6BYJ - chains D and P of the 4 polymer chains in the assembly; structure by X-ray diffraction, 2.90 A resolution.

[Chain D]
Molecule: 14-3-3 protein gamma
Organism: Homo sapiens
UniProt: P61981 (1433G_HUMAN); residue numbers follow UniProt; this construct covers 2-241
Sequence (240 residues; numbered 2 to 241; the number before each row is that of its first residue):
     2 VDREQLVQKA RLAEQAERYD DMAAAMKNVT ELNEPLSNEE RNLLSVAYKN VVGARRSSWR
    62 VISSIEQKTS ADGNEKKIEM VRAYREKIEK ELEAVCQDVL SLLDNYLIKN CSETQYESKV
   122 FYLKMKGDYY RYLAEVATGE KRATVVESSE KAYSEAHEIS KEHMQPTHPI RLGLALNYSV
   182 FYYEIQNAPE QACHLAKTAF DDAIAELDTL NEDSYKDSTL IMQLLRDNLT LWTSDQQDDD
Not modelled in the structure: 240-241
Ligand contacts: N-acetylglucosamine (NAG; 2-acetamido-2-deoxy-beta-D-glucopyranose): Lys50, Arg57, Asp129, Arg132, Tyr133, Glu136, Asn178, Val181, Glu185
Swiss-Prot annotation at these positions:
  - site (Interaction with phosphoserine on interacting protein): Arg57, Arg132
  - modified residue: Val2 (N-acetylvaline), Ser71 (Phosphoserine), Tyr133 (Phosphotyrosine), Thr145 (Phosphothreonine), Ser215 (Phosphoserine), Thr234 (Phosphothreonine), Ser235 (Phosphoserine)
What the authors report for this chain:
  - mutagenesis - R57E, R132E, Y133E: unchanged binding to glycopeptides
  - mutagenesis - N178Y, V181W: abolished binding to O-GlcNAcylated ligands
  - binding site for N-acetylglucosamine: Asp129, Asn178, Glu185
  - mutagenesis - R57E: unchanged binding to GlcNDAz crosslinking
  - mutagenesis - R57E, R132E, Y133E: unchanged binding to TSTTATPPVSQASSTTTSTW O-GlcNac peptide (chain P)
  - mutagenesis - R57E: unchanged binding to endogenous OGT substrates

[Chain P]
Molecule: TSTTATPPVSQASSTTTSTW O-GlcNac peptide
Sequence (20 residues; row label = number of the first residue in the row):
   496 TSTTATPPVS QASSTTTSTW
Not modelled in the structure: 496-501, 509-515
Covalently attached groups: N-acetylglucosamine (NAG) linked to Ser505

[How chain D and chain P interact]
Contacting residue pairs - 17 pairs, chain D then chain P:
  Asn43(D) - Ser508(P)
  Ser46(D) - Ala507(P)
  Arg61(D) - Pro502(P)
  Lys125(D) - Gln506(P)
  Leu177(D) - Val504(P)
  Leu177(D) - Ser505(P)
  Leu177(D) - Gln506(P)
  Asn178(D) - Ser505(P)
  Asn178(D) - Gln506(P)  hydrogen bond (side chain-backbone)
  Val181(D) - Pro503(P)  hydrophobic
  Val181(D) - Val504(P)
  Glu185(D) - Pro503(P)
  Ile222(D) - Gln506(P)
  Leu225(D) - Val504(P)  hydrophobic
  Leu225(D) - Ser505(P)
  Asn229(D) - Pro503(P)
  Asn229(D) - Val504(P)  hydrogen bond (side chain-backbone)
Interface residues without a listed pair, chain D (14 interface residues in all): Val47, Asp218, Trp233

[Summary]
14 residues of chain D and 7 residues of chain P are in contact, with 2 hydrogen bonds. Polar pairs include
Asn178(D)-Gln506(P) and Asn229(D)-Val504(P). The paper reports a binding site for N-acetylglucosamine at
Asp129(D), Asn178(D) and Glu185(D); N178Y and V181W of chain D abolish binding to O-GlcNAcylated ligands; 5
substitutions were tested in all.
Chain D is 14-3-3 protein gamma (Homo sapiens) and chain P is TSTTATPPVSQASSTTTSTW O-GlcNac peptide; the
structure, Structure of human 14-3-3 gamma bound to O-GlcNAc peptide, was determined by X-ray diffraction
(same publication as 6BYK, 6BYL and 6BZD).
